PDB entry 3E6H | X-ray diffraction, 2.10 A resolution | chains A and P of the 3 polymer chains in the assembly

[Chain A]
Protein: H-2 class I histocompatibility antigen, D-D alpha chain
Source organism: Mus musculus
Notes: fragment: extracellular domains
UniProt: P01900 (HA12_MOUSE); residues 2-275 here correspond to UniProt positions 26-299 (UniProt number = residue number + 24)
Sequence (275 residues; each row starts with the number of its first residue):
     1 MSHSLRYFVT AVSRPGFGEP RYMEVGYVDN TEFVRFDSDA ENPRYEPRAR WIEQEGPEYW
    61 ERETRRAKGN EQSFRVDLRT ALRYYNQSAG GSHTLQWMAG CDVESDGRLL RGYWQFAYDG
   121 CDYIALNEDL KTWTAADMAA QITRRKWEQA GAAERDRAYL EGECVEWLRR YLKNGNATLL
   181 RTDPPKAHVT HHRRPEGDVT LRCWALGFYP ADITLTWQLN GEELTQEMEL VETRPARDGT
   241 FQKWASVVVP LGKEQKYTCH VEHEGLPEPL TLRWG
Disordered / not traced: 1
Cystine bridges: Cys101-Cys164, Cys203-Cys259
Sequence notes: expression tag (1)
Swiss-Prot annotation at these positions:
  - region: Gly275 (Connecting peptide)
  - glycosylation (N-linked (GlcNAc...) asparagine): Asn86, Asn176

[Chain P]
Protein: Envelope glycoprotein 10-residue peptide
UniProt: A4L8F7 (A4L8F7_9HIV1); residues 1-10 here correspond to UniProt positions 289-298 (UniProt number = residue number + 288)
Sequence (10 residues; each row starts with the number of its first residue):
     1 IGPGRAFYTI
From the paper describing this entry:
  - contacts within the chain: Phe7-Tyr8 (pi stacking)
  - conformationally variable residues: Ala6 to Thr9

[How chain A and chain P interact]
Pairs across the interface (39):
  Tyr7(A) - Ile1(P)  hydrogen bond (side chain-backbone)
  Tyr7(A) - Gly2(P)  hydrogen bond (side chain-backbone)
  Tyr7(A) - Pro3(P)
  Tyr59(A) - Ile1(P)  hydrophobic
  Arg62(A) - Ile1(P)
  Glu63(A) - Ile1(P)
  Glu63(A) - Gly2(P)  hydrogen bond (side chain-backbone)
  Arg66(A) - Gly2(P)  hydrogen bond (side chain-backbone)
  Arg66(A) - Pro3(P)  hydrogen bond (side chain-backbone)
  Asn70(A) - Pro3(P)  hydrogen bond (side chain-backbone)
  Asn70(A) - Gly4(P)
  Asn70(A) - Arg5(P)  hydrogen bond (side chain-backbone)
  Ser73(A) - Arg5(P)  hydrogen bond
  Phe74(A) - Arg5(P)
  Asp77(A) - Arg5(P)  salt bridge
  Asp77(A) - Thr9(P)
  Asp77(A) - Ile10(P)  hydrogen bond (side chain-backbone)
  Thr80(A) - Ile10(P)
  Tyr84(A) - Ile10(P)  hydrogen bond (side chain-backbone)
  Trp97(A) - Pro3(P)  hydrophobic
  Trp97(A) - Arg5(P)
  Ala99(A) - Pro3(P)  hydrophobic
  Trp114(A) - Pro3(P)  hydrophobic
  Trp114(A) - Gly4(P)
  Phe116(A) - Arg5(P)
  Thr143(A) - Ile10(P)  hydrogen bond (side chain-backbone)
  Trp147(A) - Tyr8(P)
  Trp147(A) - Thr9(P)  hydrogen bond (side chain-backbone)
  Ala150(A) - Tyr8(P)
  Ala152(A) - Tyr8(P)  hydrophobic
  Arg155(A) - Ala6(P)
  Arg155(A) - Phe7(P)
  Arg155(A) - Tyr8(P)
  Tyr159(A) - Ile1(P)  hydrogen bond (side chain-backbone)
  Tyr159(A) - Gly2(P)
  Tyr159(A) - Pro3(P)
  Glu163(A) - Ile1(P)
  Trp167(A) - Ile1(P)
  Tyr171(A) - Ile1(P)  hydrogen bond (side chain-backbone)
Other interface residues (no listed pair), chain A (31 interface residues in all): Leu5, Val76, Ala81, Tyr123, Lys146, Gly151, Asp156

[Overview]
31 residues of chain A face 10 of chain P across their interface; the contacts include 14 hydrogen bonds and 1
salt bridge. Among the polar pairs are Asp77(A)-Arg5(P), Tyr7(A)-Ile1(P) and Tyr7(A)-Gly2(P). From the paper:
conformational variability at Ala6(P); contacts within the chain involving Phe7(P) and Tyr8(P).
Here chain A is H-2 class I histocompatibility antigen, D-D alpha chain (Mus musculus) and chain P is Envelope
glycoprotein 10-residue peptide. Entry 3E6H (MHC CLASS I H-2Dd heavy chain complexed with Beta-2 Microglobulin
and a variant peptide, PI10, from ...) was determined by X-ray diffraction (same publication as 3E6F).
